5C53 - chains A and C of the 5 polymer chains in the assembly; structure by X-ray diffraction, 3.57 A resolution.

== Chain A ==
Name: DNA polymerase subunit gamma-1
Organism: Homo sapiens
Notes: EC 2.7.7.7
Reference sequence: P54098 (DPOG1_HUMAN); aligned to UniProt positions 25-1229 over residues 35-1239 (the alignment contains insertions or deletions, so no single offset holds)
Amino-acid sequence (1205 residues; row label = number of the first residue in the row):
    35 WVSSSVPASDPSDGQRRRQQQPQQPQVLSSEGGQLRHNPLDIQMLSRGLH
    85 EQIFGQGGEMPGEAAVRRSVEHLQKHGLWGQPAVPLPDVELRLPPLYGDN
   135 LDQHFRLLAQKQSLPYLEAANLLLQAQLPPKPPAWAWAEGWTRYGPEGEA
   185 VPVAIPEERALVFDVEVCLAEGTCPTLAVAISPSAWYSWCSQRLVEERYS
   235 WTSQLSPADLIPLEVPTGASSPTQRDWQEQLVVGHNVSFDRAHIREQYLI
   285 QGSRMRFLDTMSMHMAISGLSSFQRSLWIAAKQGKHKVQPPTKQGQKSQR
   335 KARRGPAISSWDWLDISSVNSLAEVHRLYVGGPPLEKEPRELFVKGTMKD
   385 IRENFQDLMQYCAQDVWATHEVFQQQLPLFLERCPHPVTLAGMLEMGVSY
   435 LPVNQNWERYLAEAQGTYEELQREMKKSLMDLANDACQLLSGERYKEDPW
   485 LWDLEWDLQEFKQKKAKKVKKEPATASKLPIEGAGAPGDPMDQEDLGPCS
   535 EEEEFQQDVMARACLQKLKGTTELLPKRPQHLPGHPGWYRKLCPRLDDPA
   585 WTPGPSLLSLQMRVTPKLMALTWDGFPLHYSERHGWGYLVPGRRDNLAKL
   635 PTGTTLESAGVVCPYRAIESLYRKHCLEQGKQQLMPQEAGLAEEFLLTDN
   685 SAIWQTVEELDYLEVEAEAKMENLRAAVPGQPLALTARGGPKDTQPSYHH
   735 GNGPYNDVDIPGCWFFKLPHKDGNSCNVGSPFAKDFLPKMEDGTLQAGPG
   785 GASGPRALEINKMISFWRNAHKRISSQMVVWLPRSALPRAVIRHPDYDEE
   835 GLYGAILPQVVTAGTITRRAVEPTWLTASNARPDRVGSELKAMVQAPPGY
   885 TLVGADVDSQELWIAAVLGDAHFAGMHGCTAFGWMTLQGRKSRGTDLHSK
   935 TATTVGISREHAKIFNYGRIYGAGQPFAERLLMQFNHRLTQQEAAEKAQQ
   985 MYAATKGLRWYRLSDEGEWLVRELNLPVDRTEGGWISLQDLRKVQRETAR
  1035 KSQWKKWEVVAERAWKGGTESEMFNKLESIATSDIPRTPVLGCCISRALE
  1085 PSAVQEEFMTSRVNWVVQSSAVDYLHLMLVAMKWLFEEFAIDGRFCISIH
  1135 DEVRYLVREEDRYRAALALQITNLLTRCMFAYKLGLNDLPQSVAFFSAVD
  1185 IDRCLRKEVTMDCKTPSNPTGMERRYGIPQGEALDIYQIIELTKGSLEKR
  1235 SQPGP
Unresolved in the structure: 35-77, 250-261, 317-340, 511-529, 624-629, 663-737, 993-1024, 1229-1239
Metal / ion sites: Mg2+ site 1: D890, V891, D1135 (together with 4Y3); Mg2+ site 2: D1135 (together with 4Y3)
Small-molecule neighbours:
  - 4Y3 ([[(2S,5R)-5-(4-azanyl-5-fluoranyl-2-oxidanylidene-pyrimidin-1-yl)-1,3$l4-oxathiolan-2-yl]methoxy-oxidanyl-phosphoryl] phosphono hydrogen phosphate): R853, D890, V891, D892, S893, Q894, E895, K925, H932, R943, K947, I948, Y951, Y955, D1135
  - 2',3'-dideoxycytidine-5'-monophosphate (DOC): R853, N864, I1133, H1134, D1135
Curated features (UniProtKB/Swiss-Prot):
  - binding site (a 2'-deoxyribonucleoside 5'-triphosphate): V901, R953, D1145
  - binding site (Mg(2+)): V901, D1145

== Chain C ==
Name: Pol gamma B
Organism: Homo sapiens
Amino-acid sequence (903 residues; numbered 1 to 936; 33 numbers in that range are skipped by the numbering (no residue carries them; nothing is unmodelled there); the number before each row is that of its first residue):
     1 MRSRVAVRACHKVCRCLLSGFGGRVDAGQPELLTERSSPKGGHVKSHAEL
    51 EGNGEHPEAPGSGEGSEALLEICQRRHFLSGSKQQLSRDSLLSGCHPGFG
   101 PLGVELRKNLAAEWWTSVVVFREQVFPVDALHHKPGP
   171 LLPGDSAFRKLRENLLHGALEHYVNCLDLVNKRLPYGLAQIGVCFHPVFD
   221 TKQIRNGVKSIGEKTEASLVWFTPPRTSNQWLDFWLRHRLQWWRKFAMSP
   271 SNFSSSDCQDEEGRKGNKLYYNFPWGKELIETLWNLGDHELLHMYPGNVS
   321 KLHGRDGRKNVVPCVLSVNGDLDRGMLAYLYDSFQLTENSFTRKKNLHRK
   371 VLKLHPCLAPIKVALDVGRGPTLELRQVCQGLFNELLENGISVWPGYLET
   421 MQSSLEQLYSKYDEMSILFTVLVTETTLENGLIHLRSRDTTMKEMMHISK
   471 LKDFLIKYISSAKNVMRSRVAVRACHKVCRCLLSGFGGRVDAGQPELLTE
   521 RSSPKGGHVKSHAELEGNGEHPEAPGSGEGSEALLEICQRRHFLSGSKQQ
   571 LSRDSLLSGCHPGFGPLGVELRKNLAAEWWTSVVVFREQVFPVDALHHKP
   621 GPLLPGDSAFRLRENLLHGALEHYVNCLDLVNKRLPYGLAQIGVCFHPVF
   671 DTKQIRNGVKSIGEKTEASLVWFTPPRTSNQWLDFWLRHRLQWWRKFAMS
   721 PSNFSSSDCQDEEGRKGNKLYYNFPWGKELIETLWNLGDHELLHMYPGNV
   771 SKLHGRDGRKNVVPCVLSVNGDLDRGMLAYLYDSFQLTENSFTRKKNLHR
   821 KVLKLHPCLAPIKVALDVGRGPTLELRQVCQGLFNELLENGISVWPGYLE
   871 TMQSSLEQLYSKYDEMSILFTVLVTETTLENGLIHLRSRDTTMKEMMHIS
   921 KLKDFLIKYISSAKNV
Unresolved in the structure: 1-66, 171-179, 220-226, 356-367, 486-936

== Chain A / chain C interface ==
Contacting residue pairs (20; chain A residue first):
  E230(A) - E449(C)
  E231(A) - L448(C)
  E231(A) - E449(C)
  R232(A) - T447(C)
  R232(A) - L448(C)  hydrogen bond (backbone-backbone)
  R232(A) - E449(C)
  R232(A) - G451(C)
  R232(A) - I468(C)
  S234(A) - E394(C)  hydrogen bond
  S234(A) - Q397(C)
  T236(A) - Q397(C)  hydrogen bond
  L530(A) - G327(C)
  P532(A) - R246(C)
  P532(A) - D326(C)
  P532(A) - G327(C)
  C533(A) - W251(C)
  S534(A) - W251(C)  hydrogen bond
  E536(A) - F254(C)
  E536(A) - R257(C)
  F539(A) - R257(C)
Other interface residues (no listed pair), chain A (12 interface residues in all): E535
Other interface residues (no listed pair), chain C (15 interface residues in all): R122, V398

== Overview ==
The interface between chain A and chain C involves 12 residues on one side and 15 on the other; the contacts
include 4 hydrogen bonds. Polar pairs include S234(A)-E394(C), T236(A)-Q397(C) and S534(A)-W251(C). Chain A
binds compound 4Y3 and 2',3'-dideoxycytidine-5'-monophosphate.
Here chain A is DNA polymerase subunit gamma-1 and chain C is Pol gamma B, both from Homo sapiens. Entry 5C53
(Probing the Structural and Molecular Basis of Nucleotide Selectivity by Human Mitochondrial DNA Polymerase
gamma) was determined by X-ray diffraction, deposited together with 5C51 and 5C52.
